PDB entry 7DCO | electron microscopy, 2.50 A resolution | chains A and G of the 56 polymer chains in the assembly

== Chain A ==
Protein: PRP8 isoform 1
Source organism: Saccharomyces cerevisiae
Reference sequence: A0A6A5PW68 (A0A6A5PW68_YEASX); residue numbers follow UniProt; this construct covers 1-2413
Sequence (2413 residues; numbered 1 to 2413; the number before each row is that of its first residue):
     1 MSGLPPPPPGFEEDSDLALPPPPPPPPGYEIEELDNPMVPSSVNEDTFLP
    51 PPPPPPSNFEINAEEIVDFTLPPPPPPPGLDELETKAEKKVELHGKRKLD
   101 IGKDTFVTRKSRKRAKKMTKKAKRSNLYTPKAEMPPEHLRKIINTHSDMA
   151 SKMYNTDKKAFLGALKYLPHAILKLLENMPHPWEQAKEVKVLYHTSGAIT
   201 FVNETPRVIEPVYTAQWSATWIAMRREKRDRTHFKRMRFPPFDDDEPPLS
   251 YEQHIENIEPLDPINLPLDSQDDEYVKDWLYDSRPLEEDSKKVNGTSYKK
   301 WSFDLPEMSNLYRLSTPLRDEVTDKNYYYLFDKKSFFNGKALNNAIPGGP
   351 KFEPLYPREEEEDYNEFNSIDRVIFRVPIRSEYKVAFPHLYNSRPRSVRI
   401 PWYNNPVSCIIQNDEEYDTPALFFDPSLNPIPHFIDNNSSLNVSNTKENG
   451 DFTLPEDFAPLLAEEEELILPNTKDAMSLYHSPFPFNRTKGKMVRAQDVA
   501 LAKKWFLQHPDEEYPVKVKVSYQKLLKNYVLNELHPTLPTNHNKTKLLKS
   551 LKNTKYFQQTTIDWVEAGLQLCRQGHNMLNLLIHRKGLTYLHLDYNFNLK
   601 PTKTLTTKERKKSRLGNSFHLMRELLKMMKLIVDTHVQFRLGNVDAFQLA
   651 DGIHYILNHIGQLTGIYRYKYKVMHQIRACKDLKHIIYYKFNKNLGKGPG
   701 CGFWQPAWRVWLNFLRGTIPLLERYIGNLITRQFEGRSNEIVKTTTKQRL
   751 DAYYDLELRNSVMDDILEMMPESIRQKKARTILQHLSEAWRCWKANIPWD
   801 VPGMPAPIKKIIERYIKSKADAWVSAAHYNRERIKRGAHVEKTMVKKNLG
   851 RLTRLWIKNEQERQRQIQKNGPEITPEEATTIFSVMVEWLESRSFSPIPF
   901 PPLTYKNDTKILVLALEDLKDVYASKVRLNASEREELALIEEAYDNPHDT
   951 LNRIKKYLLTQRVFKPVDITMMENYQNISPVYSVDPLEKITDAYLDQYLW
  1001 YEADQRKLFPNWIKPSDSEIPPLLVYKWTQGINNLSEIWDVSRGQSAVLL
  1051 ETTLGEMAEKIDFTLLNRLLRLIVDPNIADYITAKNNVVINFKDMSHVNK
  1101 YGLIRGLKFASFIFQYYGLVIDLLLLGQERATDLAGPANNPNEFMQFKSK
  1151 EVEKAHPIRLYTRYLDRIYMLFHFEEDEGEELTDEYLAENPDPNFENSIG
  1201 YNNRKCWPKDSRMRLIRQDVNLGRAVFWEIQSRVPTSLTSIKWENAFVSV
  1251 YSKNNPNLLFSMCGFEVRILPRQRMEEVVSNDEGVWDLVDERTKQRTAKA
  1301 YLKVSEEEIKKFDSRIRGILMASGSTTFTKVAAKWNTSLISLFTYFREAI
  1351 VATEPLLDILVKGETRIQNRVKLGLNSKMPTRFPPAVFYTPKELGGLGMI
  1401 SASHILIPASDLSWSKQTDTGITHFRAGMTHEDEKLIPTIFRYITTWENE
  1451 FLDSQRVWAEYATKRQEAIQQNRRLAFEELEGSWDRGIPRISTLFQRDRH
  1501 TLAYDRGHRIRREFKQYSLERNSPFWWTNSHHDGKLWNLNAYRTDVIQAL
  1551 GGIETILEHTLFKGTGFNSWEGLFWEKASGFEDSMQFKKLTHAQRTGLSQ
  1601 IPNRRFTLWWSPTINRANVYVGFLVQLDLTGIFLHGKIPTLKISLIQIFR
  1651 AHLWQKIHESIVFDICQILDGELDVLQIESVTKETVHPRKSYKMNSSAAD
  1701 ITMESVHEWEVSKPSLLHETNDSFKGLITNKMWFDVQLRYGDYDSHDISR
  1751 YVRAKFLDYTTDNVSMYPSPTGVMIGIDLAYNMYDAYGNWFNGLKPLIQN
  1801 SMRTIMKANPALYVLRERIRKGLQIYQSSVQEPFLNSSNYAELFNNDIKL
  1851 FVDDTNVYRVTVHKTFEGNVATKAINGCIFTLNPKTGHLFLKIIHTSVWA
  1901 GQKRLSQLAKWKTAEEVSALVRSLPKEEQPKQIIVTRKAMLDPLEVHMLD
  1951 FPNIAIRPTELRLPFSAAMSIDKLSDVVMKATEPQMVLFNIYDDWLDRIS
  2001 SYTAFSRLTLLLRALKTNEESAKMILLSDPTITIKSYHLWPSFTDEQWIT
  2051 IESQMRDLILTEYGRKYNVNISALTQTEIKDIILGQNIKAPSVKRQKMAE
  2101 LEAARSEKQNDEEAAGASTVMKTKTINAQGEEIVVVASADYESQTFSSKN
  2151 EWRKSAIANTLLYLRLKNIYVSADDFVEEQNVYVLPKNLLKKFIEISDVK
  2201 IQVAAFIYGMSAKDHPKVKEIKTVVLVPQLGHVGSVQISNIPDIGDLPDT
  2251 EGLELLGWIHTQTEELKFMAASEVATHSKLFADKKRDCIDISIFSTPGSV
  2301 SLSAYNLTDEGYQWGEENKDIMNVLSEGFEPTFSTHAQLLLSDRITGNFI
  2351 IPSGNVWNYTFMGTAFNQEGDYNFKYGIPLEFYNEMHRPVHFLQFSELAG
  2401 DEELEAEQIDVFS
Unresolved in the structure: 1-126, 432-450, 2086-2148
Residues lining bound ligands: inositol hexakisphosphate (IHP): Arg-236, Lys-517, Tyr-655, His-659, Lys-681, Lys-684, His-685, Tyr-688, Tyr-689, Asn-692, Lys-697, Gly-698

== Chain G ==
Molecule: pre-mRNA
Source organism: Saccharomyces cerevisiae
Sequence (162 nucleotides; row label = number of the first residue in the row; note: 302 numbers in that range are skipped by the numbering (no residue carries them; nothing is unmodelled there)):
    74 AAAAUAAAAAAAAAAAAAUUUGUAAGGUAUGUAUUAUUUUUU
   418 NNNNNNNNNNNNNNNNNNNNNNNNNNNNNNNNNNNNNNNNNNNNNNNNNN
   468 AAAAAAAANNNAAAAAANAAAAACUAGAUACUAACACAUUUAAUUUUUUU
   518 UUGUUUUUNNUUUUUUUUUU
Unresolved in the structure: 418-467, 476-478, 485, 526-527, 537

== Chain A / chain G interface ==
Contacting residue pairs (27; chain A residue first):
  Lys-351(A) / A90(G)  phosphate contact
  Lys-351(A) / A91(G)  salt bridge to the phosphate
  Lys-524(A) / U92(G)  salt bridge to the phosphate
  Thr-607(A) / U101(G)  phosphate contact
  Thr-607(A) / A102(G)  hydrogen bond to the phosphate
  Lys-608(A) / G104(G)  salt bridge to the phosphate
  Arg-610(A) / G99(G)  salt bridge to the phosphate
  Arg-610(A) / U101(G)  salt bridge to the phosphate
  Lys-611(A) / A102(G)  phosphate contact
  Lys-611(A) / U103(G)  salt bridge to the phosphate
  Arg-614(A) / A98(G)  salt bridge to the phosphate
  Arg-614(A) / G99(G)  salt bridge to the phosphate
  Tyr-667(A) / G95(G)  base contact
  Arg-668(A) / G95(G)  hydrogen bond to the base
  Arg-668(A) / U96(G)  salt bridge to the phosphate
  Tyr-669(A) / U96(G)  sugar contact
  Tyr-671(A) / U94(G)  hydrogen bond to the phosphate
  Tyr-671(A) / G95(G)  stacking on the base
  Arg-678(A) / U93(G)  sugar contact
  Ser-1377(A) / G95(G)  hydrogen bond to the phosphate
  Lys-1378(A) / U94(G)  sugar contact
  Lys-1378(A) / G95(G)  hydrogen bond to the phosphate
  Met-1379(A) / U94(G)  phosphate contact
  Met-1379(A) / G95(G)  phosphate contact
  His-1424(A) / A90(G)  hydrogen bond to the base
  Thr-1430(A) / U92(G)  hydrogen bond to the base
  Lys-1637(A) / A97(G)  salt bridge to the phosphate
Interface residues without a listed pair, chain A (20 interface residues in all): Val-520, Pro-1380

== In short ==
The interface between chain A and chain G involves 20 residues on one side and 14 on the other, with 7
hydrogen bonds, 10 salt bridges and 1 aromatic stacking contact. Polar contacts include Arg-668(A)/G95(G),
His-1424(A)/A90(G) and Thr-1430(A)/U92(G). Chain A binds inositol hexakisphosphate.
Chain A is PRP8 isoform 1 and chain G is pre-mRNA, both from Saccharomyces cerevisiae; the structure, Cryo-EM
structure of the activated spliceosome (Bact complex) at an atomic resolution of 2.5 angstrom, was determined
by electron microscopy, deposited together with 7DCP, 7DCQ, 7DCR and 7DD3.
